Entry 2DD7 (X-ray diffraction, 1.90 A resolution); this record covers chain A.

Chain A:
Molecule: green fluorescent protein
Organism: Chiridius poppei
Reference sequence: Q2MHN7 (Q2MHN7_9MAXI); aligned to UniProt positions 2-219 over residues 2-219
Amino-acid sequence (216 residues; numbered 2 to 219; 2 numbers in that range are skipped by the numbering (no residue carries them; nothing is unmodelled there); the number before each row is that of its first residue):
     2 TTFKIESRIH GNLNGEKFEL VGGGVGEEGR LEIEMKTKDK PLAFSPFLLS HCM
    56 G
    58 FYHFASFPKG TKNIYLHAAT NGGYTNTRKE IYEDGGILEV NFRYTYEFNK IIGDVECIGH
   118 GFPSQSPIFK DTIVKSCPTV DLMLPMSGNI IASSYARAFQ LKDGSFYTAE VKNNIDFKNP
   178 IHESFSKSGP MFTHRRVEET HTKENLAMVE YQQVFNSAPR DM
Unresolved in the structure: 219
Construct notes: chromophore (56, 56, 56)
Modified positions: G56 ({(4Z)-2-(aminomethyl)-4-[(4-hydroxyphenyl)methylidene]-5-oxo-4,5-dihydro-1H-imidazol-1-yl}acetic acid; CR2)
Glycans and other covalent adducts: covalent link M54-G56; covalent link G56-F58

In short:
Chain A is green fluorescent protein (Chiridius poppei); the structure, A GFP-like protein from marine
copepod, Chiridius poppei, was determined by X-ray diffraction together with 2DD9 from the same study.
